5XQ2 - chains A and Y of the 8 polymer chains in the assembly; structure by X-ray diffraction, 3.33 A resolution.

[Chain A]
Protein: TtAgo (D546N)
Organism: Thermus thermophilus (strain HB27 / ATCC BAA-163 / DSM 7039)
UniProt: Q746M7 (Q746M7_THET2); numbering as in UniProt (aligned over 1-685)
Amino-acid sequence (685 residues; each row starts with the number of its first residue):
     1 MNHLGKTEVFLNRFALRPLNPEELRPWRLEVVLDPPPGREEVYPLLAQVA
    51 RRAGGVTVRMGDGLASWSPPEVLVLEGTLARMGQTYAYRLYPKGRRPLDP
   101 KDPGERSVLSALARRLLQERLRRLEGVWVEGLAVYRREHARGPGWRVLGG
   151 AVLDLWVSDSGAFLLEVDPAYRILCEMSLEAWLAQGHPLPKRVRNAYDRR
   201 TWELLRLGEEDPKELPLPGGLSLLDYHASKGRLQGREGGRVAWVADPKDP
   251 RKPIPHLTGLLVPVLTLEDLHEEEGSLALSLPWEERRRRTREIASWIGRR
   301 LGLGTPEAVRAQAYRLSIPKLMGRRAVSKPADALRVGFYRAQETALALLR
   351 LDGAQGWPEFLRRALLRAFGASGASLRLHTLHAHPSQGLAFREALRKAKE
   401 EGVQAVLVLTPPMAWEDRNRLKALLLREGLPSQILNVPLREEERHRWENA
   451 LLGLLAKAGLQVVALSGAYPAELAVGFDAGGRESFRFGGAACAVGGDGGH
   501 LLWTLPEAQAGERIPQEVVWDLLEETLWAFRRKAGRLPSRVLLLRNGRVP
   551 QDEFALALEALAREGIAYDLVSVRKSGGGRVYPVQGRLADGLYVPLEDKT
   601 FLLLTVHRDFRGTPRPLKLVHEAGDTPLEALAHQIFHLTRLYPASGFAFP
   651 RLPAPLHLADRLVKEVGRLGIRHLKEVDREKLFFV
Unresolved in the structure: 1-3, 324-326
Differences from the reference sequence: engineered mutation Asn546 (Asp in Q746M7)
Swiss-Prot annotation at these positions:
  - active site: Asp478, Glu512, Asp660
  - binding site (Mn(2+)): Asp478, Asp660, Val685
What the authors report for this chain:
  - mutagenesis - D546N: abolished catalytic activity (citing earlier work)

[Chain Y]
Molecule: 19-nt DNA strand
Sequence (19 nucleotides; numbered 1 to 19; the number before each row is that of its first residue):
     1 TATACAACCTACTACCTCG
Unresolved in the structure: 1-3

[How chain A and chain Y interact]
Residue-residue contacts - 50 pairs, chain A then chain Y:
  Pro44(A) - DA4(Y)  base contact
  Ala47(A) - DA4(Y)  sugar contact
  Arg51(A) - DA4(Y)  hydrogen bond to the phosphate
  Arg51(A) - DC5(Y)  salt bridge to the phosphate
  Arg114(A) - DA6(Y)  phosphate contact
  Arg114(A) - DA7(Y)  salt bridge to the phosphate
  Arg115(A) - DC5(Y)  salt bridge to the phosphate
  Leu267(A) - DA14(Y)  base contact
  Glu268(A) - DA14(Y)  phosphate contact
  Glu268(A) - DC15(Y)  phosphate contact
  Ser276(A) - DC16(Y)  phosphate contact
  Ser328(A) - DG19(Y)  phosphate contact
  Lys329(A) - DG19(Y)  hydrogen bond to the phosphate
  Trp415(A) - DC12(Y)  phosphate contact
  Trp415(A) - DT13(Y)  phosphate contact
  His445(A) - DC18(Y)  hydrogen bond to the base
  Asp478(A) - DT10(Y)  phosphate contact
  Ala479(A) - DT10(Y)  phosphate contact
  Gly480(A) - DT10(Y)  phosphate contact
  Gly480(A) - DA11(Y)  phosphate contact
  Gly481(A) - DT10(Y)  phosphate contact
  Gly481(A) - DA11(Y)  hydrogen bond to the phosphate
  Glu483(A) - DT10(Y)  base contact
  Glu483(A) - DA11(Y)  sugar contact
  Arg486(A) - DC9(Y)  hydrogen bond to the base
  Arg486(A) - DT10(Y)  sugar contact
  Asn546(A) - DT10(Y)  phosphate contact
  Gly547(A) - DC9(Y)  phosphate contact
  Arg548(A) - DA7(Y)  hydrogen bond to the base
  Arg548(A) - DC8(Y)  sugar contact
  Arg574(A) - DC8(Y)  salt bridge to the phosphate
  Arg574(A) - DC9(Y)  phosphate contact
  Lys575(A) - DC9(Y)  hydrogen bond to the phosphate
  Lys575(A) - DT10(Y)  salt bridge to the phosphate
  Ser576(A) - DC8(Y)  sugar contact
  Ser576(A) - DC9(Y)  hydrogen bond to the phosphate
  Gly577(A) - DC8(Y)  phosphate contact
  Asp590(A) - DG19(Y)  base contact
  Val606(A) - DG19(Y)  base contact
  His607(A) - DG19(Y)  base contact
  Arg608(A) - DG19(Y)  salt bridge to the phosphate
  Phe610(A) - DT17(Y)  sugar contact
  Lys618(A) - DC8(Y)  phosphate contact
  Arg640(A) - DG19(Y)  base contact
  Phe647(A) - DC18(Y)  base contact
  Phe647(A) - DG19(Y)  base contact
  Phe649(A) - DG19(Y)  base contact
  Asp660(A) - DT10(Y)  phosphate contact
  Lys664(A) - DA11(Y)  salt bridge to the phosphate
  Arg668(A) - DC12(Y)  salt bridge to the phosphate
Interface residues without a listed pair, chain A (43 interface residues in all): Tyr43, Asp154, Trp156, Glu512, Val573, Ala648

[Overview]
Chain A and chain Y form an interface of 43 and 16 residues respectively; the contacts include 8 hydrogen
bonds and 8 salt bridges. Polar pairs include His445(A)-DC18(Y), Arg486(A)-DC9(Y) and Arg548(A)-DA7(Y).
Curated annotation (UniProt) lists 3 active-site residues and 3 Mn2+-binding residues on chain A. The paper
reports that D546N of chain A abolishes catalytic activity.
Chain A is TtAgo (D546N) (Thermus thermophilus (strain HB27 / ATCC BAA-163 / DSM 7039)) and chain Y is a 19-nt
DNA strand; the structure, Crystal structure of T. thermophilus Argonaute protein complexed with a bulge 5A6
on the guide strand, was determined by X-ray diffraction, deposited together with 5XP8, 5XPA, 5XPG, 5XOU and
5XOW.
